7Z2P - chains B and C of the 6 polymer chains in the assembly; structure by X-ray diffraction, 2.00 A resolution.

== Chain B ==
Protein: Tubulin beta-2B chain
Source organism: Bos taurus
UniProt: Q6B856 (TBB2B_BOVIN); the author numbering skips numbers that UniProt does not, so the offset changes along the chain: 1-42 = UniProt 1-42; 45-360 = UniProt 43-358; 369-455 = UniProt 359-445
Sequence (445 residues; row label = number of the first residue in the row; note: 10 numbers in that range are skipped by the numbering (no residue carries them; nothing is unmodelled there)):
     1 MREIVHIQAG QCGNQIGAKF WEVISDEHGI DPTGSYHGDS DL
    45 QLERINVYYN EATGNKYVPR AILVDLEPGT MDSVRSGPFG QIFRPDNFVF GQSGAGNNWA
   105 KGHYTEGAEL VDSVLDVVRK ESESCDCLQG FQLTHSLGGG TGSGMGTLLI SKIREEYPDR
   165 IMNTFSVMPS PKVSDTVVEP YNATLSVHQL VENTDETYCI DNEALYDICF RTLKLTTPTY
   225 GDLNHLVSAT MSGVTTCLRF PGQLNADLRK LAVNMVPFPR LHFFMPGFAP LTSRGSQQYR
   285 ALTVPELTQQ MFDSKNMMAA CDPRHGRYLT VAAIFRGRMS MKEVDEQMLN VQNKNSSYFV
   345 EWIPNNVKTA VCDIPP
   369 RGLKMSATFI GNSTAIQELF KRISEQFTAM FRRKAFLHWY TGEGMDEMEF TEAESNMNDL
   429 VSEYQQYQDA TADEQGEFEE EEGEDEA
Disordered / not traced: 277-281, 439-455
Ion coordination: Mg2+: Gln11 (together with GDP)
Small-molecule neighbours:
  - GDP (guanosine-5'-diphosphate): Gly10, Gln11, Cys12, Gln15, Ile16, Asp69, Ala99, Asn101, Ser140, Gly142, Gly143, Gly144, Thr145, Gly146, Val171, Pro173, Val177, Asp179, Glu183, Asn206, Leu209, Tyr224, Leu227, Asn228
  - nocodazole (NW6): Tyr52, Gln136, Asn167, Phe169, Glu200, Tyr202, Val238, Thr239, Cys241, Leu242, Leu248, Leu252, Leu255, Met259, Ala316, Ala317, Ile318, Lys352, Thr353, Ala354, Ile378
UniProt features mapped onto this chain:
  - motif: Met1 to Ile4 (MREI motif)
  - binding site (GTP): Gln11, Glu71, Ser140, Gly144, Thr145, Gly146, Asn206, Asn228
  - binding site (Mg(2+)): Glu71
  - modified residue: Ser40 (Phosphoserine), Thr57 (Phosphothreonine), Lys60 (N6-acetyllysine), Ser174 (Phosphoserine), Thr287 (Phosphothreonine), Thr292 (Phosphothreonine), Arg320 (Omega-N-methylarginine), Glu448 (5-glutamyl polyglutamate)
  - cross-link (Glycyl lysine isopeptide (Lys-Gly)): Lys60 (interchain with G-Cter in ubiquitin), Lys326 (interchain with G-Cter in ubiquitin)

== Chain C ==
Protein: Tubulin alpha-1B chain
Source organism: Bos taurus
UniProt: P81947 (TBA1B_BOVIN); residues 1-451 here = UniProt positions 1-451
Sequence (451 residues; each row starts with the number of its first residue):
     1 MRECISIHVG QAGVQIGNAC WELYCLEHGI QPDGQMPSDK TIGGGDDSFN TFFSETGAGK
    61 HVPRAVFVDL EPTVIDEVRT GTYRQLFHPE QLITGKEDAA NNYARGHYTI GKEIIDLVLD
   121 RIRKLADQCT GLQGFLVFHS FGGGTGSGFT SLLMERLSVD YGKKSKLEFS IYPAPQVSTA
   181 VVEPYNSILT THTTLEHSDC AFMVDNEAIY DICRRNLDIE RPTYTNLNRL ISQIVSSITA
   241 SLRFDGALNV DLTEFQTNLV PYPRIHFPLA TYAPVISAEK AYHEQLSVAE ITNACFEPAN
   301 QMVKCDPRHG KYMACCLLYR GDVVPKDVNA AIATIKTKRS IQFVDWCPTG FKVGINYQPP
   361 TVVPGGDLAK VQRAVCMLSN TTAIAEAWAR LDHKFDLMYA KRAFVHWYVG EGMEEGEFSE
   421 AREDMAALEK DYEEVGVDSV EGEGEEEGEE Y
Disordered / not traced: 441-451
Small-molecule neighbours: GTP (guanosine-5'-triphosphate): Gly10, Gln11, Ala12, Gln15, Ile16, Asp69, Asp98, Ala99, Ala100, Asn101, Ser140, Gly142, Gly143, Gly144, Thr145, Gly146, Ile171, Pro173, Val177, Ser178, Thr179, Glu183, Asn206, Tyr224, Leu227, Asn228, Ile231

== How chain B and chain C interact ==
Pairs across the interface (40):
  Gln96(B) with Met1(C); Arg2(C)
  Ser97(B) with Arg2(C)
  Asn101(B) with Glu254(C), hydrogen bond
  Asp179(B) with Glu254(C); Lys352(C), hydrogen bond (backbone-side chain)
  Thr180(B) with Glu254(C); Asn258(C)
  Val181(B) with Asn258(C), hydrogen bond (backbone-side chain); Pro348(C), hydrophobic
  Thr221(B) with Lys326(C); Asn329(C)
  Ala397(B) with Trp346(C)
  Met398(B) with Trp346(C)
  Arg400(B) with Asp345(C), salt bridge; Trp346(C); Ser439(C), hydrogen bond
  Arg401(B) with Tyr262(C), hydrogen bond (backbone-side chain); Trp346(C); Glu434(C), hydrogen bond (side chain-backbone); Val435(C); Val437(C), hydrogen bond (side chain-backbone); Asp438(C); Ser439(C), hydrogen bond
  Lys402(B) with Tyr262(C)
  Ala403(B) with Pro261(C); Tyr262(C); Trp346(C), hydrophobic
  Phe404(B) with Thr257(C); Asn258(C); Val260(C); Pro261(C), hydrogen bond (backbone-backbone); Trp346(C), hydrophobic
  His406(B) with Val260(C), hydrogen bond (side chain-backbone); Pro261(C); Tyr262(C); Pro263(C)
  Trp407(B) with Gln256(C); Thr257(C), hydrogen bond (side chain-backbone); Val260(C)
Other interface residues (no listed pair), chain B (19 interface residues in all): Gly100, Val182, Leu405
Other interface residues (no listed pair), chain C (23 interface residues in all): Pro325, Cys347

== In short ==
Chain B and chain C form an interface of 19 and 23 residues respectively; the contacts include 11 hydrogen
bonds and 1 salt bridge. Among the polar pairs are Arg400(B)-Asp345(C), Asn101(B)-Glu254(C) and
Asp179(B)-Lys352(C). Chain B binds GDP and nocodazole. Ligands of chain C: GTP.
Chain B is Tubulin beta-2B chain and chain C is Tubulin alpha-1B chain, both from Bos taurus; the structure,
Tubulin-nocodazole complex, was determined by X-ray diffraction, deposited together with 7Z2N.
